Entry 6S8J (electron microscopy, 2.91 A resolution); this record covers chains C and P of the 12 polymer chains in the assembly.

== Chain C ==
Protein: Envelope Glycoprotein 1
Organism: Ebola virus
Chain sequence (323 residues; row label = number of the first residue in the row):
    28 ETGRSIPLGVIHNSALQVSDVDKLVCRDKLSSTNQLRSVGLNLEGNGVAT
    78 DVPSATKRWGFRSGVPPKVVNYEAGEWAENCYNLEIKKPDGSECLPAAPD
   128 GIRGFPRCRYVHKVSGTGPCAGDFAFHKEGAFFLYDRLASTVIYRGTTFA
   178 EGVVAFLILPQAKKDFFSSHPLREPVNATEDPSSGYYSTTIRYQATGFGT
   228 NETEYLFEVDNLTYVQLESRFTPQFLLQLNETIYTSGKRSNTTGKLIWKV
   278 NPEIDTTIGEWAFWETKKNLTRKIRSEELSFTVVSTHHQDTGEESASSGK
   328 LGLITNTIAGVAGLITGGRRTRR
Not modelled in the structure: 28-31, 195-212, 236-350
Cystine bridges: Cys108-Cys135, Cys121-Cys147

== Chain P ==
Protein: Heavy Chain
Organism: Homo sapiens
Chain sequence (231 residues; numbered 1 to 231; the number before each row is that of its first residue):
     1 EVQLVESGGGLVKPGGSLRLSCAASGFSFGNAWMNWVRQAPGKGLEWVGR
    51 IKSKSDGGTTDYAAPVKDRFIISRDDSKKTLYLQMNSLRREDTAVYYCVR
   101 GPFYCDTCGPNDYWGQGTLVTVSSGSTKGPSVFPLAPSSKSTSGGTAALG
   151 CLVKDYFPEPVTVSWNSGALTSGVHTFPAVLQSSGLYSLSSVVTVPSSSL
   201 GTQTYICNVNHKPSNTKVDKRVEPKSCDKTH
Not modelled in the structure: 1, 124-231
Cystine bridges: Cys22-Cys98, Cys105-Cys108

== How chain C and chain P interact ==
Residue-residue contacts (13):
  Lys114(C) with Asp56(P), salt bridge
  Lys115(C) with Tyr104(P)
  Pro116(C) with Trp33(P); Arg50(P), hydrogen bond (backbone-side chain)
  Asp117(C) with Trp33(P); Gly101(P); Pro102(P); Phe103(P); Tyr104(P)
  Gly118(C) with Trp33(P); Pro102(P)
  Ser119(C) with Tyr104(P)
  Thr144(C) with Trp33(P)
Interface residues without a listed pair, chain P (8 interface residues in all): Lys52

== In short ==
Chain C and chain P form an interface of 7 and 8 residues respectively; the contacts include 1 hydrogen bond
and 1 salt bridge. Polar pairs include Lys114(C)-Asp56(P) and Pro116(C)-Arg50(P).
Here chain C is Envelope Glycoprotein 1 (Ebola virus) and chain P is Heavy Chain (Homo sapiens). Entry 6S8J
(Structure of ZEBOV GP in complex with 5T0180 antibody) was determined by electron microscopy together with
6S8D from the same study.
